PDB entry 4PFN | X-ray diffraction, 2.50 A resolution | chains A and B

== Chain A (and B) ==
Molecule: Serine hydroxymethyltransferase, putative
Organism: Plasmodium vivax
Notes: chain B of this document is another copy of the same molecule, construct and numbering; everything in this record applies to it too
Reference sequence: A5K8L9 (A5K8L9_PLAVS); numbering as in UniProt (aligned over 1-442)
Amino-acid sequence (442 residues; numbered 1 to 442; the number before each row is that of its first residue):
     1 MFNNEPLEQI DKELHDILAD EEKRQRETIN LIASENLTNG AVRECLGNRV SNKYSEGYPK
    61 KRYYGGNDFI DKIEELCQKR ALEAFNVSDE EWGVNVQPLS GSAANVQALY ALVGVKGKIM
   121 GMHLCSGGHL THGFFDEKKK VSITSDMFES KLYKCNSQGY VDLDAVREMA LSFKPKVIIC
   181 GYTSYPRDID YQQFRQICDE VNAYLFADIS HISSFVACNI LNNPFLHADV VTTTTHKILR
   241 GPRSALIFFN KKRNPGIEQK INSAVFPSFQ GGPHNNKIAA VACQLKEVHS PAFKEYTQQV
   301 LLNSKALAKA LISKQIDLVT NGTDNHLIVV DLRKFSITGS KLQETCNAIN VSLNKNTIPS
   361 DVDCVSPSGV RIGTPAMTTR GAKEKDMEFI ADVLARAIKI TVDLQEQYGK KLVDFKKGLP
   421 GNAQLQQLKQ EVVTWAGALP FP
Residues lining bound ligands:
  - pyridoxal phosphate / serine, molecule 1: Ser34, Ser100, Gly101, Ser102, Asn105, His129, His132, Tyr182, Thr183, Asp208, Ser210, His211, Thr234, His236, Lys237, Arg371
  - pyridoxal phosphate / serine, molecule 2: Tyr54, Glu56, Tyr64, Gly271, Gly272
Reported in the primary citation:
  - binding site for pyridoxal phosphate: Ser100, Ser102, His129, Thr183, Asp208, His236, Arg243
  - conformationally variable residues (side-chain flip): Arg243
  - binding site for serine: Ser34, His211, Arg371
  - self-association interface (contacts with another copy of this molecule); pairs are residue here / residue on that copy: Ser51-Arg243 (hydrogen bond)

== Interface between chain A and chain B ==
Residue-residue contacts (166):
  Met1(A) - Arg240(B)  hydrogen bond (backbone-side chain)
  Met1(A) - Glu295(B)
  Met1(A) - Tyr296(B)  hydrophobic
  Met1(A) - Thr378(B)
  Met1(A) - Thr379(B)  hydrogen bond (backbone-backbone)
  Met1(A) - Gly381(B)
  Met1(A) - Lys383(B)
  Phe2(A) - Thr379(B)
  Phe2(A) - Pro440(B)  hydrophobic
  Phe2(A) - Phe441(B)
  Phe2(A) - Pro442(B)
  Asn3(A) - Asn39(B)
  Asn3(A) - Glu287(B)
  Pro6(A) - Glu44(B)
  Leu7(A) - Glu44(B)  hydrogen bond (backbone-side chain)
  Leu7(A) - Cys45(B)  hydrophobic
  Ile10(A) - Ala41(B)  hydrophobic
  Ile10(A) - Lys286(B)  hydrogen bond (backbone-side chain)
  Asp11(A) - Arg80(B)  salt bridge
  Asp11(A) - Lys286(B)
  Glu13(A) - Leu76(B)
  Glu13(A) - Arg80(B)  salt bridge
  Leu14(A) - Cys45(B)  hydrophobic
  Leu14(A) - Ala279(B)
  Leu14(A) - Cys283(B)  hydrophobic
  Ile17(A) - Phe69(B)
  Ile17(A) - Ile73(B)  hydrophobic
  Leu18(A) - Asn48(B)
  Asp20(A) - Phe69(B)
  Glu21(A) - Phe69(B)
  Glu21(A) - Ile70(B)
  Glu22(A) - Arg49(B)  salt bridge
  Arg24(A) - Lys53(B)
  Arg24(A) - Gly66(B)  hydrogen bond (side chain-backbone)
  Arg24(A) - Phe69(B)
  Gln25(A) - Arg49(B)  hydrogen bond (side chain-backbone)
  Gln25(A) - Asn52(B)
  Ser34(A) - Tyr54(B)
  Glu35(A) - Asn52(B)
  Glu35(A) - Lys53(B)  salt bridge
  Glu35(A) - Tyr54(B)  hydrogen bond (side chain-backbone)
  Asn36(A) - Asn52(B)  hydrogen bond (backbone-side chain)
  Leu37(A) - Asn52(B)
  Thr38(A) - Asn52(B)
  Asn39(A) - Asn3(B)
  Ala41(A) - Leu7(B)  hydrophobic
  Ala41(A) - Ile10(B)  hydrophobic
  Arg43(A) - Gly47(B)
  Arg43(A) - Arg49(B)
  Glu44(A) - Pro6(B)
  Glu44(A) - Leu7(B)  hydrogen bond (side chain-backbone)
  Cys45(A) - Leu7(B)  hydrophobic
  Cys45(A) - Leu14(B)  hydrophobic
  Leu46(A) - Leu46(B)
  Gly47(A) - Arg43(B)
  Asn48(A) - Leu18(B)
  Arg49(A) - Glu22(B)  salt bridge
  Arg49(A) - Gln25(B)  hydrogen bond (backbone-side chain)
  Arg49(A) - Arg43(B)
  Arg49(A) - Phe441(B)
  Arg49(A) - Pro442(B)  hydrogen bond (side chain-backbone)
  Ser51(A) - Arg243(B)  hydrogen bond (backbone-side chain)
  Asn52(A) - Gln25(B)
  Asn52(A) - Glu35(B)
  Asn52(A) - Asn36(B)  hydrogen bond (side chain-backbone)
  Asn52(A) - Leu37(B)
  Asn52(A) - Thr38(B)
  Lys53(A) - Glu21(B)
  Lys53(A) - Arg24(B)
  Lys53(A) - Glu35(B)  salt bridge
  Lys53(A) - Arg243(B)  hydrogen bond (backbone-side chain)
  Tyr54(A) - Ser34(B)
  Tyr54(A) - Glu35(B)  hydrogen bond (backbone-side chain)
  Tyr54(A) - His236(B)
  Tyr54(A) - Lys237(B)  hydrogen bond
  Tyr54(A) - Arg243(B)
  Tyr63(A) - Gln343(B)  hydrogen bond (backbone-side chain)
  Tyr64(A) - Gln343(B)
  Tyr64(A) - Asn354(B)
  Tyr64(A) - Arg371(B)  hydrogen bond
  Gly65(A) - Gln343(B)
  Gly65(A) - Asn347(B)
  Gly66(A) - Arg24(B)  hydrogen bond (backbone-side chain)
  Gly66(A) - Asn347(B)
  Phe69(A) - Ile17(B)
  Phe69(A) - Asp20(B)
  Phe69(A) - Glu21(B)
  Ile70(A) - Glu21(B)
  Ile73(A) - Ile17(B)  hydrophobic
  Ile73(A) - Leu18(B)  hydrophobic
  Leu76(A) - Glu13(B)
  Leu76(A) - Ile17(B)  hydrophobic
  Arg80(A) - Asp11(B)  salt bridge
  Arg80(A) - Glu13(B)  salt bridge
  Leu99(A) - Leu99(B)  hydrophobic
  Leu99(A) - Ser100(B)
  Leu99(A) - His274(B)  hydrogen bond (backbone-side chain)
  Ser100(A) - Leu99(B)
  Ser100(A) - His274(B)
  Ser102(A) - Phe269(B)
  Ser102(A) - Gln270(B)
  Ser102(A) - Gly271(B)  hydrogen bond (side chain-backbone)
  Tyr110(A) - Ile143(B)  hydrophobic
  Tyr110(A) - Asp146(B)  hydrogen bond
  Val115(A) - Asp146(B)
  Leu130(A) - Pro267(B)  hydrophobic
  Val141(A) - Pro267(B)  hydrophobic
  Val141(A) - Ser268(B)  hydrogen bond (backbone-side chain)
  Ser142(A) - Pro267(B)
  Ser142(A) - Ser268(B)
  Ile143(A) - Tyr110(B)  hydrophobic
  Ile143(A) - Ser268(B)  hydrogen bond (backbone-backbone)
  Ile143(A) - Phe269(B)  hydrophobic
  Asp146(A) - Tyr110(B)  hydrogen bond
  Asp146(A) - Val115(B)
  Met147(A) - Ile143(B)  hydrophobic
  Met147(A) - Met147(B)  hydrophobic
  His236(A) - Tyr54(B)
  Lys237(A) - Tyr54(B)  hydrogen bond
  Arg240(A) - Met1(B)  hydrogen bond (side chain-backbone)
  Arg243(A) - Ser51(B)  hydrogen bond (side chain-backbone)
  Arg243(A) - Lys53(B)
  Arg243(A) - Tyr54(B)
  Arg243(A) - Pro273(B)
  Arg243(A) - His274(B)  hydrogen bond (backbone-side chain)
  Pro267(A) - Val141(B)
  Pro267(A) - Ser142(B)
  Ser268(A) - Val141(B)
  Ser268(A) - Ser142(B)
  Ser268(A) - Ile143(B)  hydrogen bond (backbone-backbone)
  Phe269(A) - Ser102(B)
  Phe269(A) - Ile143(B)  hydrophobic
  Gln270(A) - Ser102(B)
  Gly271(A) - Ser102(B)  hydrogen bond (backbone-side chain)
  Pro273(A) - Arg243(B)
  His274(A) - Leu99(B)  hydrogen bond (side chain-backbone)
  His274(A) - Ser100(B)
  His274(A) - Arg243(B)  hydrogen bond (side chain-backbone)
  His274(A) - Lys277(B)  hydrogen bond
  Lys277(A) - His274(B)  hydrogen bond
  Lys277(A) - Lys277(B)
  Ala279(A) - Leu14(B)
  Cys283(A) - Leu14(B)  hydrophobic
  Lys286(A) - Ile10(B)  hydrogen bond (side chain-backbone)
  Lys286(A) - Asp11(B)
  Glu287(A) - Ile10(B)
  Glu295(A) - Met1(B)
  Tyr296(A) - Met1(B)  hydrophobic
  Gln343(A) - Tyr63(B)  hydrogen bond (side chain-backbone)
  Gln343(A) - Tyr64(B)
  Gln343(A) - Gly65(B)
  Asn347(A) - Gly65(B)
  Asn347(A) - Gly66(B)
  Ser352(A) - Lys53(B)
  Asn354(A) - Tyr64(B)
  Lys355(A) - Tyr63(B)
  Arg371(A) - Tyr64(B)  hydrogen bond
  Thr378(A) - Met1(B)
  Thr379(A) - Met1(B)  hydrogen bond (backbone-backbone)
  Thr379(A) - Phe2(B)
  Lys383(A) - Met1(B)
  Pro440(A) - Phe2(B)  hydrophobic
  Phe441(A) - Phe2(B)
  Phe441(A) - Arg49(B)
  Pro442(A) - Phe2(B)
  Pro442(A) - Arg49(B)  hydrogen bond (backbone-side chain)
Other interface residues (no listed pair), chain A (97 interface residues in all): Asn4, Glu5, Ile32, Val50, Glu56, Lys72, Lys140, Phe266, Gly272, Asn276, Ala282, Gln299, Gly381
Other interface residues (no listed pair), chain B (97 interface residues in all): Glu5, Ile32, Val50, Glu56, Lys72, Val106, Leu130, Lys140, Phe266, Gly272, Ala282, Gln299, Ser352, Lys355, Arg380

== In short ==
Chain A and chain B each contribute 97 residues to their interface; the contacts include 40 hydrogen bonds and
8 salt bridges. Among the polar pairs are Asp11(A)-Arg80(B), Glu13(A)-Arg80(B) and Glu22(A)-Arg49(B). From the
paper: a binding site for pyridoxal phosphate at Ser100(A), Ser102(A) and His129(A) among others; a binding
site for serine at Ser34(A), His211(A) and Arg371(A).
Chain A and chain B are both Serine hydroxymethyltransferase, putative (Plasmodium vivax); the structure,
Crystal structure of Plasmodium vivax SHMT with L-serine Schiff base, was determined by X-ray diffraction
(same publication as 4PFF and 4OYT).
